Entry 7PAM (electron microscopy, 6.80 A resolution (low resolution: residue-level contacts below are approximate; hydrogen-bond / salt-bridge calls are withheld)); this record covers chains c and 3 of the 54 polymer chains in the assembly.

Chain c:
Name: 50S ribosomal protein L4
Organism: Mycoplasma pneumoniae M129
UniProt: P75579 (RL4_MYCPN); residues 1-212 here = UniProt positions 1-212
Amino-acid sequence (212 residues; numbered 1 to 212; the number before each row is that of its first residue):
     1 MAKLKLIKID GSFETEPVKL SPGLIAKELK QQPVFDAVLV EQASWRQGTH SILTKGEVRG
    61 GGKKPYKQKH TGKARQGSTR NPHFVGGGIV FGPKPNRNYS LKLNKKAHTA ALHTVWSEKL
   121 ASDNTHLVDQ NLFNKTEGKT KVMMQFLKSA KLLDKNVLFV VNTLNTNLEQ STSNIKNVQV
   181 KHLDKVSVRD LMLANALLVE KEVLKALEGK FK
Not modelled in the structure: 1, 212

Chain 3:
Molecule: 23S ribosomal RNA
Organism: Mycoplasma pneumoniae M129
Sequence (2907 nucleotides; numbered 1 to 2907; the number before each row is that of its first residue):
     1 UACAAUAAGU UACUAAGGGC UUAUGGUGGA UGCCUUGGCA CUAAUAGGCG AUGAAGGACG
    61 UGUUAACCUG CGAUAAGCUU CGGGUAGGUG GUAAGAACCU CAGAUCCGGA GAUUUCCGAA
   121 UGGAGCAAUC CGGUAGUUGG AAACAGCUAU CAUUAAUUGA UGAAUAAAUA GUCAAUUAAA
   181 GCAAUACGUG GUGAAGUGAA ACAUCUCAGU AGCCACAGGA AAAGAAAACG AAUGUGAUUC
   241 CGUGUGUAGU GGCGAGCGAA AGCGGAACAG GCCAAACUUA UCAUUAGAUA GGGGUUGUAG
   301 GGCUUGCAAU GUGGACUUGA AAACGAUAGA AGAAGCUGUU GGAAAGCAGC GCGCAAAAGG
   361 GUGAUAGCCC CGUAUUUGAA AUUGUUUUCA UACCUAGCGA GAUCCCUGAG UAGCUCGGAA
   421 AACGUUAUUU UGAGUGAAUC UGCCCAGACC AUUGGGUAAG CCUAAAUACU AAUUAGUGAC
   481 CGAUAGCGAA ACAGUACCGU GAGGGAAAGG UGAAAAGAAC CCAGAGAUGG GAGUGAAAUA
   541 GAUUCUGAAA CCAUAUGCCU ACAACGUGUC AGAGCACAUU AAUGUGUGAU GGCGUGCGUU
   601 UUGAAGUAUG AGCCGGCGAG UUAUGAUAGC AAGCGUUAGU UAACCAGGAG AUGGGGAGCU
   661 GUAGCGAAAG CGAGUUUUAA AAGAGCGUUU GUUUGUUAUU AUAGACCCGA AACGGGUUGA
   721 GCUAGUCAUG AGCAGGUUGA AGGUUGAGUA ACAUCAACUG GAGGACCGAA CCGACUCUCG
   781 UUGAAACGAU AGCGGAUGAC UUGUGAUUAG GGGUGAAAUU CCAAUCGAAA UCCGUGAUAG
   841 CUGGUUCUCG UCGAAAUAGC UUUAAGGCUA GCGUGAGAUC ACAAAUAAGU GGAGGUAAAG
   901 CUACUGAAUG UAUGAUGGCG CCACCUAGGC GUACUGAAUA CAAUUAAACU CUGAAUGCCA
   961 UUUAUUUUAU UCUCGCAGUC AGACAGUGGG GGAUAAGCUU CAUUGUCAAG AGGGGAAGAG
  1021 CCCAGAUCAU UAAAUAAGGU CCCCAAAAUA UACUAAGUGG AAAAGGAUGU GAAAGUGCUA
  1081 AAACAGCAAG GAUGUUGGCU UAGAAGCAGC CAUCGUUUAA AGAGUGCGUA ACAGCUCACU
  1141 UGUCGAGUGU UUUUGCGCCG AAGAUGUAAC GGGGCUAAGU AUAUUACCGA AUUUAUGGAU
  1201 AAGAUUUAUA UCUUGUGGUA GACGAGCGUU GUAUUGGAGU UGAAGUCAAA GCGUGAGCAU
  1261 UGGUGGAUCC AAUACAAGUG AGAAUGCCGG CAUGAGUAAC GCUUGGGAGU GAGAAUCUCC
  1321 CAAACCGAUU GACUAAGGUU UCCUGGACCA GGGUCGUCCU UCCAGGGUUA GUCUGGACCU
  1381 AAGCUGAGGC UGAAAAGCGU AGGCGAUGGA CAACAGGUUA AUAUUCCUGU ACUUACAGUU
  1441 AGACUGAUGG AGUGACAAAG AAGGUUUUCC ACCCCCAUAA UUGGAUUUGG GGAUAAAUCA
  1501 UAAGGUGGUA CAAUAGGCAA AUCCGUUGUG CAUAACAUUG AGUGAUGAUG UCGAGUGAAU
  1561 GAGUGAUCAA GUAGCGAAGG UGGUAUUAAU CAUGCUUUCA AGAAAAGCUU CUAGGGUUAA
  1621 UCUAGCUGUA ACCAGUACCG AGAACGAACA CACGUAGUCA AGGAGAGGAU CCUAAGGUUA
  1681 GCGAGUGAAC UAUAGCCAAG GAACUCUGCA AAUUAACCCC GUAAGUUAGC GAGAAGGGGU
  1741 GCUUAUGUAA AAGUAAGCCG CAGUGAAGAA CGAGGGGGGA CUGUUUAACU AAAACACAAC
  1801 UCUAUGCCAA ACCGUAAGGU GAUGUAUAUG GGGUGACACC UGCCCAGUGC UGGAAGGUUA
  1861 AAGAAGGAGG UUAGCGCAAG CGAAGCUUUU AACUGAAGCC CCAGUGAACG GCGGCCGUAA
  1921 CUAUAACGGU CCUAAGGUAG CGAAAUUCCU AGUCGGGUAA AUUCCGUCCC GCUUGAAUGG
  1981 UGUAACCAUC UCUUGACUGU CUCGGCUAUA GACUCGGUGA AAUCCAGGUA CGGGUGAAGA
  2041 CACCCGUUAG GCGCAACGGG ACGGAAAGAC CCCGUGAAGC UUUACUGUAG CUUAAUAUUG
  2101 AUCAGGACAU UAUCAUGUAG AGAAUAGGUA GGAGCAAUCG AUGCAAGUUC GCUAGGACUU
  2161 GUUGAUGCGA AAGGUGGAAU ACUACCCUUG GUUGUGUGCU GUUCUAAUUG GUAACUGUUA
  2221 UCCAGUUUCA AGACAGUGUU AGGUGGGCAG UUUGACUGGG GCGGUCGCCU CCUAAAAGGU
  2281 AACGGAGGCG UACAAAGGUA CCUUCAGUAC GGUUGGAAAU CGUAUGUAGA GUGUAAUGGU
  2341 GUAAGGGUGC UUGACUGUGA GACAUACAGG UCGAACAGGU GAGAAAUCAG GUCAUAGUGA
  2401 UCCGGUGGUC CAGUAUGGAA UGGCCAUCGC UCAACGGAUA AAAGCUACUC CGGGGAUAAC
  2461 AGGCUGAUAC UGCCCAAGAG UUCAUAUCGA CGGCAGUGUU UGGCACCUCG AUGUCGACUC
  2521 AUCUCAUCCU CGAGCUGAAG CAGGUUCGAA GGGUUCGGCU GUUCGCCGAU UAAAGAGAUA
  2581 CGUGAGUUGG GUUCAAACCG UCGUGAGACA GGUUGGUCCC UAUCUAUUGU GCCCGUAGGA
  2641 AGAUUGAAGA GUGUUGCUUC UAGUACGAGA GGACCGAAGC GAGGACACCU CUUAUGCUCC
  2701 AGUUGUAGCG CCAGCUGCAC CGCUGGGUAG UAACGUGUCU AUUAGAUAAA CGCUGAAAGC
  2761 AUCUAAGUGU GAAACUAUCU CAAAGAUUAA UCUUCCCAUU UCGCAAGAAA GUAAGAGCCG
  2821 UCAAAGACGA UGACGUUGAU AGGUUACAGG UGUAAGCAUA GUGAUAUGUU GAGCUGAGUA
  2881 AUACUAAUUG CUCGAGGACU UAUUGGA
Not modelled in the structure: 1-7, 923-927, 1560-1569, 2901-2907

Chain c / chain 3 interface:
Contacting residue pairs (149):
  Lys30(c) with G633(3); C634(3)
  Phe35(c) with A1274(3)
  Leu39(c) with C1275(3)
  Gln42(c) with A479(3)
  Ser44(c) with G650(3); A651(3)
  Trp45(c) with A479(3)
  Arg46(c) with A479(3); C480(3)
  Gln47(c) with C41(3); A479(3); A649(3)
  Thr49(c) with A40(3); C41(3); G478(3); C480(3)
  His50(c) with C480(3)
  Ser51(c) with C39(3); A40(3); C487(3)
  Ile52(c) with G486(3)
  Leu53(c) with G488(3)
  Thr54(c) with G836(3)
  Lys55(c) with C708(3); G709(3); G836(3)
  Gly56(c) with G836(3)
  Arg59(c) with G488(3)
  Gly60(c) with G505(3); C833(3)
  Gly61(c) with C832(3); C833(3)
  Lys63(c) with G503(3); G504(3); U831(3); C832(3)
  Lys64(c) with A711(3)
  Gln68(c) with A710(3); A711(3); C2451(3); G2452(3)
  Lys69(c) with A2066(3); A2067(3); G2068(3); A2069(3); C2451(3)
  His70(c) with A2066(3); A2067(3)
  Thr71(c) with U1285(3); A2066(3); A2067(3)
  Gly72(c) with U1285(3); A2066(3); A2067(3)
  Lys73(c) with U1285(3); G1286(3); C1287(3)
  Ala74(c) with U1285(3); G1286(3)
  Arg75(c) with G709(3); U1285(3); A2067(3); G2452(3); G2453(3)
  Gln76(c) with C708(3); G709(3)
  Gly77(c) with G709(3); A710(3)
  Ser78(c) with G709(3)
  Arg80(c) with G505(3); A506(3)
  Asn81(c) with G709(3)
  Pro82(c) with C708(3)
  His83(c) with G618(3); C707(3); C708(3)
  Phe84(c) with C1287(3)
  Val85(c) with A485(3); G616(3); C1287(3); C1288(3)
  Ile89(c) with G486(3); G1278(3)
  Val90(c) with G836(3)
  Phe91(c) with A619(3); G620(3); U621(3); C706(3); G1278(3)
  Gly92(c) with G1278(3)
  Pro93(c) with G1278(3)
  Asn96(c) with U622(3); A623(3)
  Arg97(c) with U622(3); A623(3); A1277(3)
  Asn98(c) with A623(3); U624(3)
  Leu101(c) with G695(3); U696(3)
  Lys102(c) with U640(3); U641(3); U693(3); U694(3); G695(3)
  Leu103(c) with U652(3)
  Asn104(c) with U640(3); U641(3); U693(3)
  Lys105(c) with U640(3); U641(3); G653(3)
  Lys106(c) with C634(3); G639(3)
  His108(c) with A651(3); U652(3)
  Gly138(c) with A355(3)
  Lys139(c) with C354(3); A355(3)
  Thr140(c) with C354(3); A355(3)
  Lys141(c) with G353(3)
  Met144(c) with G353(3); C354(3)
  Asn156(c) with U1235(3)
  Gln170(c) with A355(3); A356(3)
  Ser173(c) with A356(3); A357(3); A358(3)
  Asn174(c) with G353(3); C354(3); A357(3)
  Ile175(c) with A357(3); A358(3)
  Lys176(c) with A357(3)
  Lys181(c) with G648(3)
  Asp184(c) with A651(3)
  Lys185(c) with G648(3); G650(3)
  Val186(c) with G650(3); A651(3)
  Ser187(c) with G650(3)
  Arg189(c) with A1233(3); U1234(3)
  Asp190(c) with G648(3)
  Leu193(c) with U1234(3)
  Lys210(c) with G653(3)
Interface residues without a listed pair, chain c (82 interface residues in all): Pro33, Val40, Glu41, Ala43, Gly48, Thr79, Tyr99, Ala107, Val188
Interface residues without a listed pair, chain 3 (79 interface residues in all): U42, A632, G635, G647, G656, G704, A1276, A1284

Summary:
Chain c and chain 3 form an interface of 82 and 79 residues respectively.
Here chain c is 50S ribosomal protein L4 and chain 3 is 23S ribosomal RNA, both from Mycoplasma pneumoniae
M129. Entry 7PAM (70S ribosome with A*- and P/E-site tRNAs in Mycoplasma pneumoniae cells) was determined by
electron microscopy together with 7OOC, 7OOD, 7P6Z, 7PAH, 7PAI, 7PAJ and 23 further entries from the same
study.
